PDB entry 5UGS | X-ray diffraction, 2.80 A resolution | chains B and E of the 4 polymer chains in the assembly

[Chain B (and E)]
Molecule: Enoyl-[acyl-carrier-protein] reductase [NADH]
Organism: Mycobacterium tuberculosis
Notes: EC 1.3.1.9; chain E of this document is another copy of the same molecule, construct and numbering; everything in this record applies to it too
Reference sequence: P9WGR1 (INHA_MYCTU); residues 1-269 here = UniProt positions 1-269
Sequence (289 residues; numbered -19 to 269; the number before each row is that of its first residue; numbers below 1 keep their minus sign (Met-19 is residue -19)):
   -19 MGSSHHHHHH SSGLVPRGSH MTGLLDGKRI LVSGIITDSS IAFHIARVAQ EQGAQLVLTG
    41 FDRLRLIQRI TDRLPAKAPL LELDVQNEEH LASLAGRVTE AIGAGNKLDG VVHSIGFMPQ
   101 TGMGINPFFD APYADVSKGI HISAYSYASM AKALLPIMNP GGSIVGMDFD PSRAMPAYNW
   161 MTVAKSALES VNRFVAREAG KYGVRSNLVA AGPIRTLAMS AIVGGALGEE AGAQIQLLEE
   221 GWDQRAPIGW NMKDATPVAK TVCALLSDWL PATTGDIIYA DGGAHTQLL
Disordered / not traced: -19 to 1
Differences from the reference sequence: initiating methionine (-19); expression tag (-18 to 0)
Swiss-Prot annotation at these positions:
  - binding site (NAD(+)): Ser20, Ile21, Asp64, Val65, Ile95, Gly96, Lys165, Ile194
  - binding site (substrate): Tyr158
  - site: Phe149 (May act as an intermediate that passes the hydride ion from NADH to the substrate), Tyr158 (Transition state stabilizer)
  - modified residue: Thr266 (Phosphothreonine)
  - mutagenesis: Ser94 (S94A: Confers INH and ETH resistance. The mutant is 17 times more resistant to inhibition by the INH-NAD adduct ...), Asp148 (D148G: Confers pyridomycin resistance. Has no impact on the susceptibility to isoniazid and moxifloxacin. 14-fold decrease in NADH affinity, while no effect on catalytic activity), Tyr158 (Y158A: 1500-fold decrease in catalytic activity while no effect on lipid substrate affinity; Y158F: 24-fold decrease in catalytic activity while no effect on lipid substrate affinity ...), Lys165 (K165A/M: Loss of enzyme's ability to bind NADH; K165Q/R: No effect on the enzyme's catalytic ability or on its ability to bind NADH), Thr266 (T266A: No effect on catalytic activity. Loss of phosphorylation. Does not alter growth of M.tuberculosis ...)
Metal / ion sites: Na+: Asp223, Ala226
Ligand contacts:
  - NAD (nicotinamide-adenine-dinucleotide): Gly14, Ile15, Ile16, Ser20, Ile21, Phe41, Leu63, Asp64, Val65, Ser94, Ile95, Gly96, Phe97, Ile122, Met147, Asp148, Phe149, Tyr158, Met161, Lys165, Ala191, Gly192, Pro193, Ile194, Thr196, Leu197, Ala198, Met199
  - XT5 (5-[(4-cyclopropyl-1,2,3-triazol-1-yl)methyl]-2-(2-methylphenoxy)phenol): Gly96, Phe97, Met98, Met103, Phe149, Pro156, Ala157, Tyr158, Met161, Lys165, Pro193, Thr196, Ala198, Met199, Ile202, Val203, Leu218
From the paper describing this entry:
  - binding site for XT5: Gly96, Phe149, Tyr158, Ala198, Met199, Gln214, Leu217, Leu218

[Interface between chain B and chain E]
Pairs across the interface (66):
  Thr2(B) with Thr2(E), hydrogen bond
  Leu4(B) with Leu4(E), hydrophobic; Trp249(E), hydrophobic
  Val28(B) with Trp249(E), hydrophobic
  Gln32(B) with Trp249(E)
  Arg173(B) with Thr266(E); Gln267(E), hydrogen bond (backbone-side chain)
  Ala176(B) with Pro227(E)
  Arg177(B) with Gln267(E), hydrogen bond; Leu269(E)
  Gly180(B) with Pro227(E)
  Pro227(B) with Ala176(E); Gly180(E)
  Ile228(B) with Val184(E); Arg185(E); Pro251(E)
  Trp230(B) with Ala252(E), hydrophobic
  Pro237(B) with Pro251(E), hydrophobic; Ala252(E), hydrophobic
  Lys240(B) with Asp248(E), hydrogen bond (side chain-backbone); Trp249(E)
  Thr241(B) with Trp249(E); Leu250(E); Pro251(E)
  Ala244(B) with Trp249(E); Leu250(E), hydrophobic
  Asp248(B) with Lys240(E), hydrogen bond (backbone-side chain)
  Trp249(B) with Leu4(E), hydrophobic; Val28(E), hydrophobic; Gln32(E); Lys240(E); Thr241(E); Ala244(E)
  Leu250(B) with Thr241(E)
  Pro251(B) with Ile228(E); Pro237(E), hydrophobic
  Ala252(B) with Pro237(E), hydrophobic; Tyr259(E); Ala260(E), hydrophobic; Asp261(E), hydrogen bond (backbone-backbone); Gly262(E), hydrogen bond (backbone-backbone); Gly263(E)
  Thr253(B) with Tyr259(E), hydrogen bond (side chain-backbone)
  Thr254(B) with Gly262(E); Gly263(E); Thr266(E)
  Gly255(B) with Thr266(E)
  Asp256(B) with Tyr259(E); His265(E), salt bridge
  Ile258(B) with Ile258(E), hydrophobic
  Tyr259(B) with Ala252(E); Thr253(E), hydrogen bond (backbone-side chain); Asp256(E)
  Ala260(B) with Ala252(E), hydrophobic
  Asp261(B) with Ala252(E), hydrogen bond (backbone-backbone)
  Gly262(B) with Ala252(E), hydrogen bond (backbone-backbone); Thr254(E)
  Gly263(B) with Ala252(E); Thr254(E)
  His265(B) with Asp256(E), salt bridge
  Thr266(B) with Arg173(E); Thr254(E); Gly255(E)
  Gln267(B) with Arg173(E), hydrogen bond (side chain-backbone); Arg177(E), hydrogen bond
  Leu269(B) with Arg177(E), hydrogen bond (backbone-side chain)
Also at the interface, not in a pair above, chain B (37 interface residues in all): Val184, Arg185, Cys243
Also at the interface, not in a pair above, chain E (37 interface residues in all): Trp230, Cys243

[In short]
The chain B/chain E interface involves 37 residues from each chain, with 14 hydrogen bonds and 2 salt bridges.
Among the polar pairs are Asp256(B)-His265(E), Thr2(B)-Thr2(E) and Arg173(B)-Gln267(E). Ligands of chain B:
NAD and compound XT5. From the paper: a binding site for XT5 at Gly96(B), Phe149(B) and Tyr158(B) among
others.
Both chains are Enoyl-[acyl-carrier-protein] reductase [NADH] (Mycobacterium tuberculosis). Entry 5UGS
(Crystal structure of M. tuberculosis InhA inhibited by PT501) was determined by X-ray diffraction together
with 5MTP, 5MTQ, 5MTR, 5UGT and 5UGU from the same study.
